PDB entry 8DBW | electron microscopy, 4.10 A resolution (low resolution: residue-level contacts below are approximate; hydrogen-bond / salt-bridge calls are withheld) | chains X and a of the 22 polymer chains in the assembly

# Chain X
Molecule: ATP synthase subunit b
Organism: Escherichia coli
UniProtKB: D6IFY0 (D6IFY0_ECOLX); numbering as in UniProt (aligned over 1-155)
Sequence (155 residues; each row starts with the number of its first residue):
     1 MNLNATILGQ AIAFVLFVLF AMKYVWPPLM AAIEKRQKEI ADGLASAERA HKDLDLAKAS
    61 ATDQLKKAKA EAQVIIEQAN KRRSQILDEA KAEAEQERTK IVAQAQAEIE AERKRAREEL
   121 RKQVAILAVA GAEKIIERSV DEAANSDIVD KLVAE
Not modelled in the structure: 154-155
Differences from the reference sequence: conflict Ala21 (Cys in D6IFY0)

# Chain a
Molecule: ATP synthase subunit a
Organism: Escherichia coli
UniProtKB: C3SL77 (C3SL77_ECOLX); residue numbers follow UniProt; this construct covers 4-26, 28-269
Sequence (266 residues; numbered 4 to 269; the number before each row is that of its first residue):
     4 ENMTPQDYIG HHLNNLQLDL RTFASLVDPQ NPPAYWTINI DSFMFSVVLG LLFLVLFRSV
    64 AKKATSGVPG KFQTAIELVI GFVNGSVKDM YHGKSKLIAP LALTIFVWVF LMNLMDLLPI
   124 DLLPYIAEHV LGLPALRVVP SADVNVTLSM ALGVFILILF YSIKMKGIGG FTKELTLQPF
   184 NHWAFIPVNL ILEGVSLLSK PVSLGLRLFG NMYAGELIFI LIAGLLPWWS QWILNVPWAI
   244 FHILIITLQA FIFMVLTIVY LSMASE
Differences from the reference sequence: insertion (27); conflict Tyr38 (Phe in C3SL77), Phe46 (Met in C3SL77), Met47 (Phe in C3SL77)

# Chain X / chain a interface
Residue-residue contacts (44):
  Met1(X) - Phe212(a)
  Met1(X) - Tyr216(a)
  Asn2(X) - Asn42(a)
  Asn2(X) - Asn148(a)
  Leu3(X) - Val147(a)
  Asn4(X) - Tyr38(a)
  Asn4(X) - Thr40(a)
  Asn4(X) - Ile41(a)
  Asn4(X) - Asn42(a)
  Asn4(X) - Asn148(a)
  Ala5(X) - Tyr38(a)
  Ala5(X) - Trp39(a)
  Thr6(X) - Ile41(a)
  Thr6(X) - Asn42(a)
  Thr6(X) - Phe46(a)
  Thr6(X) - Asn148(a)
  Ile7(X) - Asn148(a)
  Ile7(X) - Leu151(a)
  Ile7(X) - Ser152(a)
  Leu8(X) - Tyr38(a)
  Gln10(X) - Phe46(a)
  Gln10(X) - Asn148(a)
  Gln10(X) - Val149(a)
  Gln10(X) - Ser152(a)
  Ala11(X) - Ser152(a)
  Phe14(X) - Leu104(a)
  Phe14(X) - Trp111(a)
  Phe14(X) - Met153(a)
  Phe17(X) - Val50(a)
  Phe17(X) - Leu54(a)
  Phe17(X) - Trp111(a)
  Val18(X) - Thr107(a)
  Phe20(X) - Leu57(a)
  Ala21(X) - Leu57(a)
  Ala21(X) - Thr107(a)
  Met22(X) - Leu100(a)
  Tyr24(X) - Arg61(a)
  Val25(X) - Phe60(a)
  Trp26(X) - Ala102(a)
  Leu29(X) - Ile83(a)
  Ala32(X) - Ser69(a)
  Lys35(X) - Ser69(a)
  Arg36(X) - Ser69(a)
  Arg36(X) - Gly70(a)
Other interface residues (no listed pair), chain X (25 interface residues in all): Gly9, Ala13
Other interface residues (no listed pair), chain a (36 interface residues in all): Gly53, Ala64, Asn87, Pro103, Leu106, Ile108, Leu155, Gly156, Val157

# Overview
25 residues of chain X face 36 of chain a across their interface.
Chain X is ATP synthase subunit b and chain a is ATP synthase subunit a, both from Escherichia coli; the
structure, E. coli ATP synthase imaged in 10mM MgATP State3 "down" Fo classified, was determined by electron
microscopy, deposited together with 8DBP, 8DBQ, 8DBR, 8DBS, 8DBT, 8DBU and 8DBV.
